Entry 5JPM (X-ray diffraction, 3.75 A resolution); this record covers chains A and B of the 5 polymer chains in the assembly.

Chain A:
Protein: Complement C4-A
Organism: Homo sapiens
UniProtKB: P0C0L4 (CO4A_HUMAN); numbering as in UniProt (aligned over 20-675)
Amino-acid sequence (656 residues; row label = number of the first residue in the row):
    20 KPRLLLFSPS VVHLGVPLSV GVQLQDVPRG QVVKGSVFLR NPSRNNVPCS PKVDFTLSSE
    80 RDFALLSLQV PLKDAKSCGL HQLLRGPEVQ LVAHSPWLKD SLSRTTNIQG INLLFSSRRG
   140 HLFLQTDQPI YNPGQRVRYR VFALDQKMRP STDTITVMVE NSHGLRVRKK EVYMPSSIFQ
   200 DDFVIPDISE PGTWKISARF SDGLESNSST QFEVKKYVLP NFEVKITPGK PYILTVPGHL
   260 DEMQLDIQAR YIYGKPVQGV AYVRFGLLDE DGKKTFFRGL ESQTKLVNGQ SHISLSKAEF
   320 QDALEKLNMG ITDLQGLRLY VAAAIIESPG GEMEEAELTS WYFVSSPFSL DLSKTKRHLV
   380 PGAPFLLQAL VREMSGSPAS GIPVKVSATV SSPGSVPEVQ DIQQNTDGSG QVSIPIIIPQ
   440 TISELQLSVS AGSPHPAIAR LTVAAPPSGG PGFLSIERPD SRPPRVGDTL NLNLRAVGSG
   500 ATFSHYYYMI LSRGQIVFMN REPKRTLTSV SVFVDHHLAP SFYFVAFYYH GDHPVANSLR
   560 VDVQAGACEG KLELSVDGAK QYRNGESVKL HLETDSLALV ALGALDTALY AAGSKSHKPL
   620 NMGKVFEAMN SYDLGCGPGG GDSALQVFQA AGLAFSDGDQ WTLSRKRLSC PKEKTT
Unresolved in the structure: 671-675
Disulfide bonds: Cys68-Cys97, Cys635-Cys669
Glycans and other covalent adducts: N-acetylglucosamine (NAG) linked to Asn226
UniProt features mapped onto this chain:
  - glycosylation: Asn226 (N-linked (GlcNAc...) asparagine)
  - natural variant: Ser347 (S347Y: In allotype C4A3a, allotype C4A6), Val418 (V418A: In allotype C4A4), Arg477 (R477W: In allotype C4A6)

Chain B:
Protein: Complement C4-A
Organism: Homo sapiens
UniProtKB: P0C0L4 (CO4A_HUMAN); residues 680-1446 here = UniProt positions 680-1446
Amino-acid sequence (767 residues; each row starts with the number of its first residue):
   680 NVNFQKAINE KLGQYASPTA KRCCQDGVTR LPMMRSCEQR AARVQQPDCR EPFLSCCQFA
   740 ESLRKKSRDK GQAGLQRALE ILQEEDLIDE DDIPVRSFFP ENWLWRVETV DRFQILTLWL
   800 PDSLTTWEIH GLSLSKTKGL CVATPVQLRV FREFHLHLRL PMSVRRFEQL ELRPVLYNYL
   860 DKNLTVSVHV SPVEGLCLAG GGGLAQQVLV PAGSARPVAF SVVPTAAAAV SLKVVARGSF
   920 EFPVGDAVSK VLQIEKEGAI HREELVYELN PLDHRGRTLE IPGNSDPNMI PDGDFNSYVR
   980 VTASDPLDTL GSEGALSPGG VASLLRLPRG CGEQTMIYLA PTLAASRYLD KTEQWSTLPP
  1040 ETKDHAVDLI QKGYMRIQQF RKADGSYAAW LSRDSSTWLT AFVLKVLSLA QEQVGGSPEK
  1100 LQETSNWLLS QQQADGSFQD PCPVLDRSMQ GGLVGNDETV ALTAFVTIAL HHGLAVFQDE
  1160 GAEPLKQRVE ASISKANSFL GEKASAGLLG AHAAAITAYA LSLTKAPVDL LGVAHNNLMA
  1220 MAQETGDNLY WGSVTGSQSN AVSPTPAPRN PSDPMPQAPA LWIETTAYAL LHLLLHEGKA
  1280 EMADQASAWL TRQGSFQGGF RSTQDTVIAL DALSAYWIAS HTTEERGLNV TLSSTGRNGF
  1340 KSHALQLNNR QIRGLEEELQ FSLGSKINVK VGGNSKGTLK VLRTYNVLDM KNTTCQDLQI
  1400 EVTVKGHVEY TMEANEDYED YEYDELPAKD DPDAPLQPVT PLQLFEG
Unresolved in the structure: 680, 1421-1446
Construct notes: variant Ser1201 (Thr in P0C0L4)
Modified residues: Tyr1417 (O-sulfo-L-tyrosine; TYS); Tyr1420 (O-sulfo-L-tyrosine; TYS)
Disulfide bonds: Cys702-Cys728, Cys703-Cys735, Cys716-Cys736
Glycans and other covalent adducts: N-acetylglucosamine (NAG) linked to Asn862, Asn1328
UniProt features mapped onto this chain:
  - site: Arg756, Ala757 (Cleavage)
  - modified residue: Ser918 (Phosphoserine), Tyr1417 (Sulfotyrosine), Tyr1420 (Sulfotyrosine), Tyr1422 (Sulfotyrosine)
  - glycosylation: Asn862 (N-linked (GlcNAc...) asparagine), Thr1244 (O-linked (GalNAc...) threonine), Asn1328 (N-linked (GlcNAc...) (complex) asparagine), Asn1391 (N-linked (GlcNAc...) asparagine)
  - cross-link: Cys1010 to Gln1013 (Isoglutamyl cysteine thioester (Cys-Gln))
  - natural variant: Pro726 (P726L: In allotype C4A3a), Asp1073 (D1073G: In allotype C4A1, allotype C4A2), Asn1176 (N1176S: In allotype C4A1), Ser1201 (T1201S: In allotype C4A4; this construct carries the variant), Val1207 (V1207A: In allotype C4A1, allotype C4A13), Leu1210 (L1210R: In allotype C4A1, allotype C4A13), Ser1286 (S1286A: In allotype C4A1, allotype C4A3a, allotype C4A6)
From the paper describing this entry:
  - conformationally variable residues (register shift): Leu951 to Ala994, Asn1347 to Lys1375

Chain A / chain B interface:
Disulfides between the chains: Cys567(A)-Cys820(B)
Residue-residue contacts (192; chain A residue first):
  Gln144(A) with Leu811(B)
  Asp146(A) with Asn781(B), hydrogen bond (backbone-side chain); Trp784(B)
  Gln147(A) with Phe778(B), hydrogen bond (side chain-backbone); Pro779(B), hydrogen bond (side chain-backbone); Glu780(B)
  Ile149(A) with Ser776(B)
  Tyr150(A) with Ser776(B)
  Asn151(A) with Ser776(B), hydrogen bond; Phe777(B)
  Arg155(A) with Glu780(B), salt bridge
  Arg157(A) with Glu780(B); Asn781(B), hydrogen bond (side chain-backbone); Trp784(B)
  Tyr158(A) with Trp784(B)
  Arg159(A) with Trp784(B); Arg785(B), hydrogen bond (side chain-backbone)
  Phe161(A) with Leu811(B), hydrophobic; Leu813(B), hydrophobic
  Leu163(A) with Leu813(B), hydrophobic; Leu819(B), hydrophobic
  Met167(A) with Gly818(B); Leu819(B)
  Arg168(A) with Lys815(B); Thr816(B), hydrogen bond (side chain-backbone); Lys817(B); Gly818(B)
  Pro169(A) with Ser814(B); Lys815(B)
  Asn180(A) with Gln1058(B), hydrogen bond
  Leu184(A) with Gln1057(B); Arg1060(B); Lys1099(B)
  Arg185(A) with Tyr1053(B), hydrogen bond (backbone-side chain); Gly1094(B), hydrogen bond (side chain-backbone); Gly1095(B)
  Val186(A) with Tyr1053(B); Met1054(B), hydrophobic; Gln1058(B)
  Arg187(A) with Gln1050(B), hydrogen bond
  Lys188(A) with Gly1094(B)
  Ile197(A) with Val786(B), hydrophobic
  Gln199(A) with Trp784(B); Val786(B)
  Phe202(A) with Met1054(B), hydrophobic
  Val203(A) with Met1054(B)
  Pro205(A) with Gln1058(B)
  Asp206(A) with Arg1055(B), salt bridge
  Ile207(A) with Arg1055(B); Gln1058(B); Phe1059(B), hydrophobic; Leu1070(B)
  Glu209(A) with Leu1070(B); Ser1071(B)
  Trp213(A) with Gln1058(B)
  Lys234(A) with Ser776(B)
  Lys235(A) with Ser776(B), hydrogen bond (backbone-side chain)
  Tyr236(A) with Phe777(B), hydrophobic
  Val237(A) with Val774(B); Arg775(B); Ser776(B), hydrogen bond (backbone-backbone); Phe777(B)
  Leu238(A) with Arg775(B)
  Pro239(A) with Arg775(B)
  Ile271(A) with Leu803(B), hydrophobic
  Tyr272(A) with Tyr858(B), hydrophobic; Gly892(B)
  Lys274(A) with Gly892(B); Ser893(B), hydrogen bond
  Tyr281(A) with Gln684(B); Ile767(B), hydrophobic
  Arg283(A) with Ile767(B), hydrogen bond (side chain-backbone); Asp768(B), hydrogen bond (side chain-backbone)
  Lys293(A) with Glu769(B), hydrogen bond (side chain-backbone); Asp771(B), salt bridge
  Phe295(A) with Glu769(B)
  Arg297(A) with Asn688(B); Glu769(B), salt bridge
  Glu300(A) with Asn688(B), hydrogen bond
  Gln302(A) with Val681(B)
  Glu354(A) with Ile772(B)
  Ala355(A) with Ile772(B), hydrophobic
  Glu356(A) with Ile772(B)
  Cys567(A) with Cys820(B), disulfide; Val821(B)
  Glu568(A) with Lys817(B)
  Leu571(A) with Gly810(B); Leu811(B); Ser812(B); Cys820(B); Ala822(B), hydrophobic
  Leu573(A) with Ala822(B), hydrophobic; Val825(B), hydrophobic
  Val575(A) with Leu827(B), hydrophobic
  Lys579(A) with Gln826(B); Leu827(B); Arg828(B), hydrogen bond (backbone-backbone)
  Gln580(A) with Arg828(B); Phe830(B)
  Tyr581(A) with Leu799(B), hydrophobic; Arg828(B), hydrogen bond (backbone-backbone); Val829(B); Phe830(B), hydrogen bond (backbone-backbone)
  Arg582(A) with Leu799(B); Phe830(B); Glu832(B), salt bridge
  Asn583(A) with Asp801(B); Phe830(B); Arg831(B), hydrogen bond
  Gly584(A) with Trp798(B); Leu799(B), hydrogen bond (backbone-backbone)
  Glu585(A) with Leu799(B)
  Ser586(A) with Leu797(B); Trp798(B), hydrogen bond
  Val587(A) with Leu795(B); Thr796(B); Leu797(B), hydrogen bond (backbone-backbone); Leu827(B), hydrophobic
  Lys588(A) with Ile794(B); Leu795(B)
  Leu589(A) with Ile794(B); Leu795(B), hydrogen bond (backbone-backbone)
  His590(A) with Gln793(B); Ile794(B)
  Leu591(A) with Val789(B), hydrophobic; Phe792(B); Gln793(B), hydrogen bond (backbone-backbone); Leu795(B), hydrophobic
  Glu592(A) with Arg791(B); Phe792(B)
  Thr593(A) with Val789(B); Arg791(B), hydrogen bond (backbone-backbone); Ser812(B), hydrogen bond
  Asp594(A) with Arg791(B), salt bridge; Lys817(B), salt bridge
  Ser595(A) with Val789(B); Arg791(B); Ser814(B), hydrogen bond; Lys817(B)
  Leu596(A) with Val789(B); Asp790(B); Ser814(B)
  Ala597(A) with Glu787(B); Thr788(B); Val789(B), hydrogen bond (backbone-backbone); Ser812(B); Leu813(B)
  Leu598(A) with Val786(B), hydrophobic; Glu787(B); Thr788(B); Leu811(B); Ser812(B); Leu813(B), hydrogen bond (backbone-backbone)
  Val599(A) with Arg785(B); Val786(B); Glu787(B), hydrogen bond (backbone-backbone); Val789(B), hydrophobic; Leu811(B)
  Ala600(A) with Arg785(B); Gly810(B); Leu811(B), hydrogen bond (backbone-backbone)
  Leu601(A) with Leu783(B); Trp784(B); Arg785(B), hydrogen bond (backbone-backbone); Leu795(B), hydrophobic; His809(B); Gly810(B)
  Gly602(A) with Asn781(B); Leu783(B), hydrogen bond (backbone-backbone); Glu807(B); Ile808(B); His809(B), hydrogen bond (backbone-backbone)
  Ala603(A) with Asn781(B), hydrogen bond (backbone-side chain); Trp782(B); Glu807(B)
  Leu604(A) with Asn781(B); Trp806(B); Glu807(B), hydrogen bond (backbone-backbone)
  Asp605(A) with Pro779(B); Thr804(B), hydrogen bond; Thr805(B); Trp806(B)
  Thr606(A) with Thr805(B), hydrogen bond (backbone-backbone)
  Ala607(A) with Arg775(B); Phe778(B), hydrophobic
  Leu608(A) with Phe778(B)
  Tyr609(A) with Glu807(B)
  Pro618(A) with His809(B)
  Leu619(A) with Val821(B)
  Asn620(A) with Val821(B)
  Met621(A) with Val821(B), hydrophobic
  Val624(A) with Val821(B), hydrophobic
Interface residues without a listed pair, chain A (99 interface residues in all): Phe142, Thr145, Gln154, Lys189, Ser208, Tyr339, Ala343, Gly569, Lys570
Interface residues without a listed pair, chain B (86 interface residues in all): Asp770, Pro773, Tyr856, Ala894, Gly1009, Val1093, Ser1096

In short:
The interface between chain A and chain B involves 99 residues on one side and 86 on the other; the contacts
include 1 disulfide bond, 41 hydrogen bonds and 7 salt bridges. Polar pairs include Arg155(A)-Glu780(B),
Asp206(A)-Arg1055(B) and Lys293(A)-Asp771(B). Covalently linked N-acetylglucosamine: at Asn226(A). From the
paper: conformational variability at Leu951(B) and Asn1347(B).
Here chain A is Complement C4-A and chain B is Complement C4-A, both from Homo sapiens. Entry 5JPM (Structure
of the complex of human complement C4 with MASP-2 rebuilt using iMDFF) was determined by X-ray diffraction
together with 5JPN and 5JTW from the same study.
